5W06 - chains T and L of the 3 polymer chains in the assembly; structure by X-ray diffraction, 2.60 A resolution.

[Chain T]
Protein: Tissue factor
Organism: Homo sapiens
Notes: fragment: extracellular domain
Reference sequence: P13726 (TF_HUMAN); residues 5-213 here correspond to UniProt positions 37-245 (UniProt number = residue number + 32)
Amino-acid sequence (215 residues; numbered 5 to 219; the number before each row is that of its first residue):
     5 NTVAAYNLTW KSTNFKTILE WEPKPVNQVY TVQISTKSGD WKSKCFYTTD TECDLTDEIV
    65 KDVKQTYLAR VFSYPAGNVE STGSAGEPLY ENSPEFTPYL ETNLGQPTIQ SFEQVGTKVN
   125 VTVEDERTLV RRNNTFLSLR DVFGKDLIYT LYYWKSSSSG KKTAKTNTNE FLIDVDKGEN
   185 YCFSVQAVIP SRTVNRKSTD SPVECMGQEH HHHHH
Unresolved in the structure: 81-90, 213-219
Differences from the reference sequence: expression tag (214-219)
Cystine bridges: C49-C57, C186-C209
Curated features (UniProtKB/Swiss-Prot):
  - motif (WKS motif): W14 to S16, W45 to S47, W158 to S160
  - glycosylation (N-linked (GlcNAc...) asparagine): N124, N137

[Chain L]
Protein: M1587 fab light chain
Organism: Mus musculus
Notes: antibody fragment or engineered binder
Amino-acid sequence (220 residues; each row starts with the number of its first residue):
     1 DIVMTQTPLS LPVTPGEPAS ISCKSSQSLL SSGNQKNYLT WYLQKPGQSP QLLIYWASTR
    61 ESGVPDRFSG SGSGTDFTLK ISRVEAEDVG VYYCQNDYTY PLTFGQGTKL EIKRTVAAPS
   121 VFIFPPSDEQ LKSGTASVVC LLNNFYPREA KVQWKVDNAL QSGNSQESVT EQDSKDSTYS
   181 LSSTLTLSKA DYEKHKVYAC EVTHQGLSSP VTKSFNRGEC
Unresolved in the structure: 220
Cystine bridges: C23-C94, C140-C200

[How chain T and chain L interact]
Pairs across the interface (14):
  D129(T) with G33(L); N34(L), hydrogen bond (side chain-backbone)
  R136(T) with Y55(L); T59(L)
  S142(T) with N34(L)
  R144(T) with N34(L); Y38(L)
  D145(T) with N34(L), hydrogen bond; K36(L), salt bridge
  K149(T) with D97(L), salt bridge; Y98(L); L102(L)
  T172(T) with Y98(L)
  E174(T) with S32(L)
Other interface residues (no listed pair), chain L (14 interface residues in all): S31, W56, T99, Y100

[Summary]
Chain T and chain L form an interface of 8 and 14 residues respectively; the contacts include 2 hydrogen bonds
and 2 salt bridges. Polar pairs include D145(T)-K36(L), K149(T)-D97(L) and D129(T)-N34(L).
Here chain T is Tissue factor (Homo sapiens) and chain L is M1587 fab light chain (Mus musculus). Entry 5W06
(Human tissue factor in complex with antibody M1587) was determined by X-ray diffraction (same publication as
5W05).
